PDB entry 9G23 | electron microscopy, 3.40 A resolution | chains M and N of the 17 polymer chains in the assembly

== Chain M ==
Protein: DNA-directed RNA polymerase I subunit RPA49
From: Saccharomyces cerevisiae
Reference sequence: Q01080 (RPA49_YEAST); residues 1-415 here = UniProt positions 1-415
Amino-acid sequence (415 residues; each row starts with the number of its first residue):
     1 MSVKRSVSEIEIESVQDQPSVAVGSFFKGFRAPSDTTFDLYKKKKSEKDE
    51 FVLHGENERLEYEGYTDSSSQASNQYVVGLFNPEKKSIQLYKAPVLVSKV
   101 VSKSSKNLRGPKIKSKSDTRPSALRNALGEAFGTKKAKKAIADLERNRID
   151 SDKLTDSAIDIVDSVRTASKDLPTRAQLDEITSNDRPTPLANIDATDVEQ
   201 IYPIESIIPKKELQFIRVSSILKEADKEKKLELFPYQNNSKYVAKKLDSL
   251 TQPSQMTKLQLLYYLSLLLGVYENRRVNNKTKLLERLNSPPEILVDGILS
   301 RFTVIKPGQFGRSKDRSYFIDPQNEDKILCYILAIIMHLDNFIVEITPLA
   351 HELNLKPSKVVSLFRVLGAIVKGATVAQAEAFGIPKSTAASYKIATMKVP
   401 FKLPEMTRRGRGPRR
Disordered / not traced: 1-12, 116-415
Curated features (UniProtKB/Swiss-Prot):
  - modified residue (Phosphoserine): Ser34, Ser151
  - mutagenesis: Glu325 to Asp326 (No effect on DNA binding), Lys356 (K356A: Loss of DNA binding; when associated with A-358), Ser358 (S358A: Loss of DNA binding; when associated with A-356), Lys359 (K359A: Loss of DNA binding), Arg365 (R365A: Loss of DNA binding), Lys393 (K393A: Loss of DNA binding)

== Chain N ==
Protein: DNA-directed RNA polymerase I subunit RPA34
From: Saccharomyces cerevisiae
Reference sequence: P47006 (RPA34_YEAST); residue numbers follow UniProt; this construct covers 1-233
Amino-acid sequence (233 residues; each row starts with the number of its first residue):
     1 MSKLSKDYVSDSDSDDEVISNEFSIPDGFKKCKHLKNFPLNGDNKKKAKQ
    51 QQVWLIKFPSNVDISKLKSLPVDFESSTTMTIDKHDYKIMDDTDIESSLT
   101 QDNLSNMTLLVPSESKESLKIASTAKDNAPLQFDKVFSVSETAKIPAIDY
   151 SKVRVPRKDVPKVEGLKLEHFATGYDAEDFHVAEEVKENKKEPKKRSHHD
   201 DEEESSEKKKKKKEKREKREKKDKKDKKKKHRD
Disordered / not traced: 1-23, 43-50, 68-77, 91-104, 126-129, 176-233
Curated features (UniProtKB/Swiss-Prot):
  - modified residue (Phosphoserine): Ser10, Ser12, Ser14, Ser60

== Chain M / chain N interface ==
Contacting residue pairs (85; chain M residue first):
  Val15(M) - Ile64(N)
  Gln16(M) - Lys36(N)
  Pro19(M) - Leu35(N)
  Pro19(M) - Lys36(N)
  Ser20(M) - Leu35(N)
  Ser20(M) - Lys36(N)
  Ser20(M) - Pro112(N)
  Val21(M) - Phe38(N)  hydrophobic
  Val21(M) - Leu110(N)
  Val21(M) - Pro112(N)
  Ala22(M) - Leu110(N)  hydrogen bond (backbone-backbone)
  Val23(M) - Thr108(N)
  Val23(M) - Leu109(N)  hydrophobic
  Val23(M) - Phe133(N)  hydrophobic
  Gly24(M) - Met107(N)
  Gly24(M) - Thr108(N)  hydrogen bond (backbone-backbone)
  Ser25(M) - Thr108(N)
  Phe26(M) - Thr108(N)
  Lys28(M) - Ser105(N)
  Gly29(M) - Ser105(N)  hydrogen bond (backbone-side chain)
  Thr37(M) - Ser118(N)
  Thr37(M) - Leu119(N)
  Phe38(M) - Leu110(N)  hydrophobic
  Phe38(M) - Ser118(N)
  Phe38(M) - Leu119(N)  hydrogen bond (backbone-backbone)
  Phe38(M) - Ile121(N)  hydrophobic
  Asp39(M) - Lys31(N)
  Asp39(M) - Glu117(N)
  Asp39(M) - Leu119(N)
  Leu40(M) - Lys31(N)
  Leu40(M) - Cys32(N)  hydrophobic
  Leu40(M) - Leu119(N)
  Tyr41(M) - Ser24(N)
  Tyr41(M) - Ile25(N)
  Tyr41(M) - Pro26(N)
  Tyr41(M) - Phe29(N)
  Tyr41(M) - Lys30(N)
  Tyr41(M) - Lys31(N)
  Lys42(M) - Gly28(N)
  Lys42(M) - Phe29(N)
  Lys42(M) - Lys30(N)  hydrogen bond (backbone-backbone)
  Lys43(M) - Gly28(N)
  Lys43(M) - Phe29(N)
  Lys44(M) - Gly28(N)  hydrogen bond (backbone-backbone)
  Glu50(M) - Phe29(N)
  Phe51(M) - Phe29(N)
  Val52(M) - Phe29(N)  hydrophobic
  Leu53(M) - Leu110(N)  hydrophobic
  Leu53(M) - Leu119(N)  hydrophobic
  His54(M) - Ser24(N)
  Ala72(M) - Ser60(N)
  Ser73(M) - Ser60(N)  hydrogen bond (backbone-side chain)
  Asn74(M) - Lys57(N)
  Asn74(M) - Phe58(N)
  Asn74(M) - Ser60(N)
  Gln75(M) - Ile56(N)
  Gln75(M) - Lys57(N)
  Gln75(M) - Phe58(N)  hydrogen bond (backbone-backbone)
  Gln75(M) - Pro59(N)
  Gln75(M) - Ser60(N)
  Gln75(M) - Val62(N)
  Gln75(M) - Ile64(N)
  Tyr76(M) - Ile56(N)
  Tyr76(M) - Lys57(N)
  Val77(M) - Trp54(N)
  Val77(M) - Leu55(N)
  Val77(M) - Ile56(N)  hydrogen bond (backbone-backbone)
  Val77(M) - Ile64(N)  hydrophobic
  Val78(M) - Phe38(N)  hydrophobic
  Val78(M) - Trp54(N)
  Val78(M) - Phe133(N)  hydrophobic
  Gly79(M) - Gln52(N)
  Gly79(M) - Val53(N)
  Gly79(M) - Trp54(N)  hydrogen bond (backbone-backbone)
  Leu80(M) - Pro39(N)
  Leu80(M) - Gln52(N)
  Leu80(M) - Val53(N)  hydrophobic
  Phe81(M) - Gln51(N)
  Phe81(M) - Gln52(N)
  Phe81(M) - Trp54(N)  hydrophobic
  Pro83(M) - Gln51(N)
  Leu90(M) - Ile64(N)  hydrophobic
  Leu90(M) - Leu67(N)  hydrophobic
  Tyr91(M) - Phe38(N)  hydrophobic
  Tyr91(M) - Pro39(N)
Interface residues without a listed pair, chain M (45 interface residues in all): Asp17, Phe27, Phe30, Arg31, Ala32, Ile88, Lys92
Interface residues without a listed pair, chain N (43 interface residues in all): Asp27, Asn37, Ser65, Asn106, Val111, Ser113, Pro130

== Overview ==
The interface between chain M and chain N involves 45 residues on one side and 43 on the other; the contacts
include 10 hydrogen bonds. Polar contacts include Gly29(M)-Ser105(N), Ser73(M)-Ser60(N) and
Ala22(M)-Leu110(N). UniProt lists 7 mutagenesis sites on chain M.
Here chain M is DNA-directed RNA polymerase I subunit RPA49 and chain N is DNA-directed RNA polymerase I
subunit RPA34, both from Saccharomyces cerevisiae. Entry 9G23 (Yeast RNA polymerase I elongation complex
stalled by an apurinic site bound to nucleotide analog AMPCPP ...) was determined by electron microscopy
together with 9G1V, 9G1X, 9G24, 9G26, 9G27, 9G29, 9G2B and 9G2C from the same study.
